9LAE - chains G and A of the 5 polymer chains in the assembly; structure by electron microscopy, 3.46 A resolution.

Chain G:
Protein: Spike protein S1
Source organism: Severe acute respiratory syndrome coronavirus 2
Reference sequence: P0DTC2 (SPIKE_SARS2); residue numbers follow UniProt; this construct covers 319-541
Chain sequence (223 residues; each row starts with the number of its first residue):
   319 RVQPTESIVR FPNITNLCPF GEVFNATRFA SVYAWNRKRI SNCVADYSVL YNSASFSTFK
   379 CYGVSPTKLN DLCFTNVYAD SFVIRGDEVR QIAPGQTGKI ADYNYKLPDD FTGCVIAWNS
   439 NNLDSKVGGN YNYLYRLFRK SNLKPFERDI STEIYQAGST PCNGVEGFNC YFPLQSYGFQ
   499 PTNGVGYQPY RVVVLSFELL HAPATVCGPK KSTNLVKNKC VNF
Not modelled in the structure: 319-332, 527-541
Swiss-Prot annotation at these positions:
  - region: Arg-403 to Asp-405 (Integrin-binding motif), Asn-448 to Phe-456 (Immunodominant HLA epitope recognized by the CD8+)
  - glycosylation: Thr-323 (O-linked (GalNAc) threonine), Ser-325 (O-linked (HexNAc...) serine), Asn-331 (N-linked (GlcNAc...) (complex) asparagine), Asn-343 (N-linked (GlcNAc...) (complex) asparagine)
  - natural variant: Gly-339 (G339D: In strain: Omicron/BA.1, Omicron/BA.2 and 4 more; G339H: In strain: Omicron/BA.2.75, Omicron/XBB.1.5 and 1 more), Arg-346 (R346K: In strain: Mu/B.1.621; R346T: In strain: Omicron/BQ.1.1, Omicron/XBB.1.5 and 1 more), Leu-368 (L368I: In strain: Omicron/XBB.1.5, Omicron/EG.5.1), Ser-371 (S371F: In strain: Omicron/BA.2, Omicron/BA.2.12.1 and 6 more; S371L: In strain: Omicron/BA.1), Ser-373 (S373P: In strain: Omicron/BA.1, Omicron/BA.2 and 7 more), Ser-375 (S375F: In strain: Omicron/BA.1, Omicron/BA.2 and 7 more), Thr-376 (T376A: In strain: Omicron/BA.2, Omicron/BA.2.12.1 and 5 more), Asp-405 (D405N: In strain: Omicron/BA.2, Omicron/BA.2.12.1 and 6 more), Arg-408 (R408S: In strain: Omicron/BA.2, Omicron/BA.2.12.1 and 6 more), Lys-417 (K417N: In strain: Beta/B.1.351, Omicron/BA.1 and 8 more; K417T: In strain: Gamma/P.1), Asn-440 (N440K: In strain: Omicron/BA.1, Omicron/BA.2 and 7 more), Lys-444 (K444T: In strain: Omicron/BQ.1.1), 16 further natural variant entries in UniProt
  - mutagenesis: Asn-331 (N331Q: Reduced viral infectivity), Asn-343 (N343Q: Reduced viral infectivity), Leu-452 (L452R: Increased resistance to neutralizing antibodies. Decreases HLA binding to NF9 epitope. Increased binding affinity to human ACE2), Tyr-453 (Y453F: Decreased HLA binding to NF9 epitope. Increased binding affinity to human ACE2), Ala-475 (A475V: Increased resistance to neutralizing antibodies), Val-483 (V483A: Increased resistance to neutralizing antibodies), Glu-484 (E484D: Increased replication in human TMEM106B overexpressing cells), Phe-490 (F490L: Increased resistance to neutralizing antibodies and human covalescent sera neutralization), Gln-493 (Q493N: Reduced host ACE2-binding affinity in vitro; Q493Y: Reduced host ACE2-binding affinity in vitro), Asn-501 (N501T: Reduced host ACE2-binding affinity in vitro; N501Y: Increased binding affinity to human ACE2), His-519 (H519P: Increased resistance to human covalescent sera neutralization)
Disulfides: Cys-336/Cys-361, Cys-379/Cys-432, Cys-391/Cys-525, Cys-480/Cys-488
Covalent attachments: N-acetylglucosamine (NAG) linked to Asn-343

Chain A:
Protein: Heavy chain of 9G11
Source organism: Mus musculus
Chain sequence (120 residues; numbered 1 to 120; the number before each row is that of its first residue):
     1 QVQLQQPGAE LVKPGASVKM SCKASGYTFT SYSMHWVKQT PGQGLEWIGA IYPGIGDTSY
    61 NQKFKGKATL TADKSSSTAY MQLSSLTSED SAVYYCTRDG YPDYYALDYW GQGTSVTVSS
Not modelled in the structure: 120
Disulfides: Cys-22/Cys-96

How chain G and chain A interact:
Pairs across the interface (16; chain G residue first):
  Phe-456(G) / Ile-55(A)  hydrophobic
  Gln-474(G) / Tyr-101(A)  hydrogen bond
  Ala-475(G) / Tyr-101(A)
  Gly-476(G) / Asp-99(A)
  Gly-476(G) / Tyr-101(A)
  Ser-477(G) / Asp-99(A)  hydrogen bond
  Ser-477(G) / Tyr-101(A)
  Ser-477(G) / Tyr-105(A)  hydrogen bond (side chain-backbone)
  Gly-485(G) / Asp-57(A)
  Phe-486(G) / Ala-50(A)  hydrophobic
  Phe-486(G) / Asp-57(A)
  Phe-486(G) / Ser-59(A)
  Asn-487(G) / Ser-33(A)
  Asn-487(G) / Tyr-52(A)
  Tyr-489(G) / Tyr-52(A)
  Tyr-489(G) / Asp-57(A)
Also at the interface, not in a pair above, chain G (10 interface residues in all): Lys-458
Also at the interface, not in a pair above, chain A (11 interface residues in all): Thr-58, Ala-106

In short:
The interface between chain G and chain A involves 10 residues on one side and 11 on the other; the contacts
include 3 hydrogen bonds. Polar contacts include Gln-474(G)/Tyr-101(A), Ser-477(G)/Asp-99(A) and
Ser-477(G)/Tyr-105(A). Covalently linked N-acetylglucosamine: at Asn-343(G). UniProt lists 11 mutagenesis
sites on chain G.
Chain G is Spike protein S1 (Severe acute respiratory syndrome coronavirus 2) and chain A is Heavy chain of
9G11 (Mus musculus); the structure, Locally refined region of SARS-CoV-2 spike in complex with antibodies 9G11
and 3E2, was determined by electron microscopy.
